6VX9 - chains A and E of the 5 polymer chains in the assembly; structure by electron microscopy, 2.17 A resolution.

[Chain A (and E)]
Name: Bestrophin
From: Bos taurus
Notes: chain E of this document is another copy of the same molecule, construct and numbering; everything in this record applies to it too
UniProt: E1BF86 (E1BF86_BOVIN); residue numbers follow UniProt; this construct covers 1-410
Amino-acid sequence (410 residues; each row starts with the number of its first residue):
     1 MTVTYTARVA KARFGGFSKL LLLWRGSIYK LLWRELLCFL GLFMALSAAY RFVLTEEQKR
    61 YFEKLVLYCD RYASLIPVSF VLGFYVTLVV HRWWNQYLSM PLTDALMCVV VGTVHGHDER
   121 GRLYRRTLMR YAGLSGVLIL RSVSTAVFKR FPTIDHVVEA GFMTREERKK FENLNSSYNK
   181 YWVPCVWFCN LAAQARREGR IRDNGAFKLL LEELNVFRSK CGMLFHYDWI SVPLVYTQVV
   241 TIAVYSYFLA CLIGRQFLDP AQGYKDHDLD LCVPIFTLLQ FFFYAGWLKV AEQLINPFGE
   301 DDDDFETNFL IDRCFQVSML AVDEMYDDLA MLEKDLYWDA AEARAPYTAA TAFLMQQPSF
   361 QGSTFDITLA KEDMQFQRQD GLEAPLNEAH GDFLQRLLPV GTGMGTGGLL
Unresolved in the structure: 1, 367-410
Curated features (UniProtKB/Swiss-Prot):
  - binding site (Ca(2+)): Ala-10, Gln-293, Asn-296, Asp-301, Asp-304
From the paper describing this entry:
  - contacts within the chain: Lys-208/Glu-212
  - binding site for chloride ion: Lys-208
  - mutagenesis - H91A, K265A: unchanged expression

[Interface between chain A and chain E]
Residue-residue contacts (181; chain A residue first):
  Thr-4(A) / Phe-360(E)
  Thr-6(A) / Ser-363(E)
  Ala-7(A) / Ser-363(E)
  Arg-34(A) / Phe-14(E)
  Glu-35(A) / Arg-13(E)
  Glu-35(A) / Phe-14(E)
  Cys-38(A) / Phe-14(E)  hydrophobic
  Lys-64(A) / Leu-269(E)
  Leu-65(A) / Leu-269(E)  hydrophobic
  Tyr-68(A) / Leu-269(E)  hydrophobic
  Tyr-68(A) / Leu-271(E)  hydrophobic
  Cys-69(A) / Phe-276(E)  hydrophobic
  Arg-71(A) / Asp-70(E)  salt bridge
  Arg-71(A) / Asp-266(E)  salt bridge
  Tyr-72(A) / Arg-255(E)
  Tyr-72(A) / Phe-276(E)  hydrophobic
  Tyr-72(A) / Thr-277(E)
  Ser-74(A) / Leu-75(E)
  Ile-76(A) / Ile-76(E)  hydrophobic
  Pro-77(A) / Leu-75(E)  hydrophobic
  Pro-77(A) / Ser-79(E)
  Pro-77(A) / Phe-283(E)  hydrophobic
  Pro-77(A) / Tyr-284(E)
  Phe-80(A) / Ser-79(E)
  Phe-80(A) / Phe-80(E)  hydrophobic
  Val-81(A) / Phe-283(E)  hydrophobic
  Val-81(A) / Trp-287(E)
  Phe-84(A) / Gly-83(E)
  Phe-84(A) / Phe-84(E)  hydrophobic
  Phe-84(A) / Thr-87(E)
  Tyr-85(A) / Phe-17(E)
  Glu-119(A) / Lys-334(E)
  Glu-119(A) / Trp-338(E)
  Arg-120(A) / Leu-332(E)
  Arg-122(A) / Trp-338(E)
  Leu-123(A) / Leu-332(E)
  Leu-123(A) / Glu-333(E)
  Leu-123(A) / Lys-334(E)
  Leu-123(A) / Trp-338(E)  hydrophobic
  Arg-126(A) / Asp-335(E)  salt bridge
  Arg-126(A) / Tyr-337(E)  hydrogen bond (side chain-backbone)
  Arg-126(A) / Trp-338(E)
  Thr-127(A) / Leu-332(E)
  Arg-130(A) / Asp-335(E)
  Ala-146(A) / Thr-351(E)
  Lys-149(A) / Thr-348(E)  hydrogen bond (backbone-side chain)
  Lys-149(A) / Thr-351(E)
  Arg-150(A) / Ala-345(E)  hydrogen bond (side chain-backbone)
  Arg-150(A) / Pro-346(E)  hydrogen bond (side chain-backbone)
  Arg-150(A) / Tyr-347(E)
  Arg-150(A) / Thr-348(E)
  Arg-150(A) / Thr-351(E)
  His-156(A) / Thr-348(E)
  Glu-159(A) / Leu-336(E)
  Glu-159(A) / Pro-346(E)
  Ala-160(A) / Tyr-337(E)  hydrogen bond (backbone-side chain)
  Ala-160(A) / Ala-345(E)
  Gly-161(A) / Leu-336(E)
  Phe-162(A) / Ala-345(E)  hydrophobic
  Thr-164(A) / Glu-333(E)
  Glu-166(A) / Glu-333(E)
  Glu-167(A) / Ala-330(E)
  Lys-170(A) / Asp-328(E)  salt bridge
  Lys-170(A) / Leu-329(E)  hydrogen bond (side chain-backbone)
  Lys-170(A) / Ala-330(E)
  Leu-174(A) / Glu-324(E)
  Leu-174(A) / Met-325(E)  hydrophobic
  Asn-175(A) / Leu-320(E)
  Ser-176(A) / Gln-316(E)  hydrogen bond
  Ser-176(A) / Leu-320(E)
  Ser-177(A) / Gln-316(E)
  Tyr-178(A) / Phe-309(E)  hydrophobic
  Tyr-178(A) / Asp-312(E)
  Tyr-178(A) / Arg-313(E)
  Tyr-178(A) / Gln-316(E)
  Trp-182(A) / Met-107(E)  hydrophobic
  Trp-182(A) / Arg-313(E)
  Trp-182(A) / Val-317(E)
  Trp-182(A) / Met-325(E)  hydrophobic
  Val-183(A) / Met-325(E)  hydrophobic
  Val-186(A) / Ala-321(E)  hydrophobic
  Val-186(A) / Met-325(E)  hydrophobic
  Trp-187(A) / Leu-329(E)
  Cys-189(A) / Cys-108(E)  hydrogen bond (side chain-backbone)
  Asn-190(A) / Val-111(E)
  Asn-190(A) / Met-325(E)  hydrogen bond (side chain-backbone)
  Asn-190(A) / Tyr-326(E)
  Asn-190(A) / Asp-327(E)  hydrogen bond (side chain-backbone)
  Asn-190(A) / Leu-329(E)
  Leu-191(A) / Leu-329(E)  hydrophobic
  Ala-193(A) / Gly-112(E)
  Arg-197(A) / Arg-202(E)
  Asn-204(A) / Asp-203(E)
  Phe-207(A) / Gly-112(E)
  Lys-208(A) / Gly-205(E)
  Lys-208(A) / Leu-209(E)
  Lys-208(A) / Glu-212(E)  salt bridge
  Leu-211(A) / Leu-209(E)  hydrophobic
  Glu-212(A) / Leu-209(E)
  Asn-215(A) / Ala-105(E)  hydrogen bond (side chain-backbone)
  Asn-215(A) / Cys-108(E)
  Asn-215(A) / Val-109(E)
  Arg-218(A) / Asp-104(E)
  Arg-218(A) / Ala-105(E)
  Arg-218(A) / Cys-108(E)
  Met-223(A) / Trp-94(E)  hydrophobic
  Met-223(A) / Leu-98(E)  hydrophobic
  His-226(A) / Tyr-97(E)  hydrogen bond
  His-226(A) / Leu-102(E)
  Tyr-227(A) / Trp-94(E)  hydrophobic
  Asp-228(A) / Thr-4(E)
  Asp-228(A) / Thr-6(E)  hydrogen bond (backbone-side chain)
  Trp-229(A) / Thr-2(E)
  Trp-229(A) / Thr-4(E)  hydrogen bond (backbone-side chain)
  Trp-229(A) / Tyr-97(E)
  Trp-229(A) / Glu-306(E)
  Trp-229(A) / Phe-309(E)  hydrophobic
  Trp-229(A) / Leu-310(E)  hydrophobic
  Ile-230(A) / Thr-2(E)
  Ile-230(A) / Trp-93(E)  hydrophobic
  Ile-230(A) / Tyr-97(E)
  Ser-231(A) / Tyr-5(E)
  Ser-231(A) / Thr-6(E)
  Ser-231(A) / Trp-93(E)
  Val-232(A) / Tyr-5(E)  hydrogen bond (backbone-side chain)
  Pro-233(A) / Tyr-5(E)
  Pro-233(A) / Trp-93(E)  hydrophobic
  Pro-233(A) / Leu-294(E)  hydrophobic
  Leu-234(A) / Tyr-5(E)  hydrophobic
  Leu-234(A) / Leu-23(E)  hydrophobic
  Leu-234(A) / Arg-25(E)
  Leu-234(A) / Gly-26(E)
  Leu-234(A) / Asp-303(E)
  Val-235(A) / Gly-26(E)
  Val-235(A) / Ile-28(E)  hydrophobic
  Val-235(A) / Val-290(E)  hydrophobic
  Val-235(A) / Gln-293(E)
  Tyr-236(A) / Val-86(E)
  Tyr-236(A) / Trp-287(E)
  Tyr-236(A) / Val-290(E)  hydrophobic
  Thr-237(A) / Tyr-5(E)  hydrogen bond
  Thr-237(A) / Phe-17(E)
  Thr-237(A) / Leu-20(E)
  Gln-238(A) / Leu-20(E)  hydrogen bond (side chain-backbone)
  Gln-238(A) / Leu-21(E)
  Gln-238(A) / Leu-23(E)  hydrogen bond (side chain-backbone)
  Gln-238(A) / Ser-27(E)
  Gln-238(A) / Ile-28(E)  hydrogen bond (side chain-backbone)
  Val-239(A) / Ile-28(E)  hydrophobic
  Val-239(A) / Phe-283(E)
  Val-239(A) / Gly-286(E)
  Val-239(A) / Trp-287(E)
  Thr-241(A) / Phe-17(E)
  Ile-242(A) / Leu-21(E)  hydrophobic
  Ile-242(A) / Tyr-29(E)
  Ala-243(A) / Phe-283(E)  hydrophobic
  Tyr-245(A) / Ser-18(E)
  Ser-246(A) / Phe-276(E)
  Ser-246(A) / Leu-279(E)
  Leu-249(A) / Phe-276(E)  hydrophobic
  Ala-250(A) / Phe-276(E)  hydrophobic
  Leu-288(A) / Phe-17(E)  hydrophobic
  Lys-289(A) / Arg-13(E)  hydrogen bond (side chain-backbone)
  Glu-292(A) / Gly-16(E)
  Glu-292(A) / Phe-17(E)  hydrogen bond (side chain-backbone)
  Ile-295(A) / Tyr-5(E)
  Ile-295(A) / Val-9(E)  hydrophobic
  Ile-295(A) / Phe-17(E)  hydrophobic
  Asn-296(A) / Thr-6(E)  hydrogen bond (side chain-backbone)
  Asn-296(A) / Val-9(E)
  Asn-296(A) / Ala-10(E)
  Asp-301(A) / Lys-11(E)
  Asp-301(A) / Ala-12(E)
  Asn-308(A) / Tyr-347(E)
  Phe-309(A) / Tyr-347(E)
  Phe-309(A) / Ser-359(E)
  Asp-312(A) / Arg-344(E)  salt bridge
  Asp-312(A) / Tyr-347(E)  hydrogen bond
  Phe-315(A) / Tyr-337(E)  hydrophobic
  Phe-315(A) / Ala-343(E)  hydrophobic
  Gln-316(A) / Glu-342(E)
Other interface residues (no listed pair), chain A (104 interface residues in all): Leu-31, Tyr-61, Val-78, Leu-88, Tyr-124, Pro-152, Cys-185, Gln-194, Ala-291, Gln-293, Glu-300, Asp-323
Other interface residues (no listed pair), chain E (109 interface residues in all): Val-3, Ala-7, Leu-31, Val-90, Thr-113, His-115, Lys-208, Phe-257, Gln-280, Phe-282, Phe-305, Ala-350, Leu-354

[Overview]
104 residues of chain A face 109 of chain E across their interface, with 23 hydrogen bonds and 6 salt bridges.
Polar contacts include Arg-71(A)/Asp-70(E), Arg-71(A)/Asp-266(E) and Arg-126(A)/Asp-335(E). UniProt lists 5
Ca2+-binding residues on chain A. The paper reports a binding site for chloride ion at Lys-208(A); H91A and
K265A of chain A leave expression unchanged.
Chain A and chain E are both Bestrophin (Bos taurus); the structure, bestrophin-2 Ca2+- unbound state 1 (EGTA
only), was determined by electron microscopy together with 6VX5, 6VX6, 6VX7 and 6VX8 from the same study.
